Entry 5THA (X-ray diffraction, 1.80 A resolution); this record covers chain A.

Chain A:
Molecule: Gem-associated protein 5
Source organism: Homo sapiens
UniProt: Q8TEQ6 (GEMI5_HUMAN); residue numbers follow UniProt; this construct covers 1-739
Chain sequence (758 residues; row label = number of the first residue in the row; numbers below 1 keep their minus sign (Met-18 is residue -18)):
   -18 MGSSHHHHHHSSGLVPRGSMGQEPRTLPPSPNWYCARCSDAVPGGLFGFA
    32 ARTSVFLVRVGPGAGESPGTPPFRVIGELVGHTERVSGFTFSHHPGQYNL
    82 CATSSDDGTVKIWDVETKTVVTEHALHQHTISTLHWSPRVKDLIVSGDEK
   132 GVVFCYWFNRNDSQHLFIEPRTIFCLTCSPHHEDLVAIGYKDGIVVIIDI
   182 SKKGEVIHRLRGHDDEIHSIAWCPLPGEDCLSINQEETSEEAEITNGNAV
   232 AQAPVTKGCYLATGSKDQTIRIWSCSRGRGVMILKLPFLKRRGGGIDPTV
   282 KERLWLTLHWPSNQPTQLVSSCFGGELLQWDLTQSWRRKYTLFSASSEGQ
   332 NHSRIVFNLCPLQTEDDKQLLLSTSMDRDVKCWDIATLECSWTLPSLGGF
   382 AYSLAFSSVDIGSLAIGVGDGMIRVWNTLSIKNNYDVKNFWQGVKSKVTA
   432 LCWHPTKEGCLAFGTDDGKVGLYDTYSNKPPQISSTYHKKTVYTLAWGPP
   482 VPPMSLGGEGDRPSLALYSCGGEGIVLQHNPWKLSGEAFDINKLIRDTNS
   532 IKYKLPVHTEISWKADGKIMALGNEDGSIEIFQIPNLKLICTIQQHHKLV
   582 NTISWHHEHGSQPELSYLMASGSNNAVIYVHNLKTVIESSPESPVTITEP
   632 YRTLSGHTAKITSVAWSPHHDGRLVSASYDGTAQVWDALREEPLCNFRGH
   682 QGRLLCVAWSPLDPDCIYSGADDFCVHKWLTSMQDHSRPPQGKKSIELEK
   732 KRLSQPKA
Unresolved in the structure: -18 to 2, 210-238, 317, 488-494, 724-739
Differences from the reference sequence: initiating methionine (-18); expression tag (-17 to 0); variant Gln682 (Arg in Q8TEQ6)
Disulfide bonds: Cys240-Cys256
Residues lining bound ligands: diguanosine-5'-triphosphate (GP3): Tyr383, Tyr474, Thr475, Gly503, Thr540, Glu541, Leu580, Val581, Asn582, Lys641, Thr643, Tyr660, Arg684, Leu686
Swiss-Prot annotation at these positions:
  - region: Asn13 to Tyr15 (Interaction with U4 snRNA)
  - site: Arg33 (Interaction with U4 snRNA), Arg284 (Interaction with U4 snRNA), Arg335 (Interaction with U4 snRNA), Arg359 (Interaction with U4 snRNA), Phe381 (Interaction with U4 snRNA), Trp422 (Interaction with U4 snRNA), Lys426 (Interaction with U4 snRNA), Lys470 (Interaction with U4 snRNA), Tyr474 (Interaction with U4 snRNA and with the 7-methylguanosine cap of RNA molecules), Glu556 (Interaction with U4 snRNA), Lys579 (Interaction with U4 snRNA), Lys641 (Interaction with U4 snRNA and with the 7-methylguanosine cap of RNA molecules), Tyr660 (Interaction with U4 snRNA and with the 7-methylguanosine cap of RNA molecules), Arg684 (Interaction with U4 snRNA and with the 7-methylguanosine cap of RNA molecules)
  - modified residue: Ser48 (Phosphoserine), Thr51 (Phosphothreonine), Ser624 (Phosphoserine)
  - natural variant: Ser73 (S73P: In NEDCAM; uncertain significance), His105 (H105R: In NEDCAM; uncertain significance), His162 (H162R: In NEDCAM; uncertain significance), Asp210 (D210Y: In NEDCAM; uncertain significance), Val611 (V611M: In NEDCAM; uncertain significance), Gln682 (R682Q: this construct carries the variant), Asp704 (D704E: In NEDCAM; uncertain significance)
  - mutagenesis: Trp14 (W14A: Abolishes interaction with U4 snRNA. No effect on interaction with the isolated 7-methylguanosine cap that is normally part of RNA molecules. No effect on interaction with 80S ribosomes), Tyr15 (Y15A: Abolishes interaction with U4 snRNA. No effect on interaction with the isolated 7-methylguanosine cap that is normally part of RNA molecules. No effect on interaction with 80S ribosomes), Arg33 (R33A: Abolishes interaction with U4 snRNA), Glu197 (E197A: Abolishes interaction with U4 snRNA), Lys271 to Arg273 (No effect in interaction with U4 snRNA. No effect on interaction with SMN complex), Trp286 (W286A: Abolishes interaction with U4 snRNA. Abolishes interaction with the 7-methylguanosine cap of RNA molecules. No effect on interaction with SMN complex), His290 (H290A: No effect in interaction with U4 snRNA. No effect on interaction with SMN complex), Arg335 (R335E: Abolishes interaction with U4 snRNA), Arg359 (R359A: Abolishes interaction with U4 snRNA), Phe381 (F381A: Strongly decreases interaction with U4 snRNA. No effect on interaction with the isolated 7-methylguanosine cap that is normally part of RNA molecules. Abolishes interaction with 80S ribosomes ...), Trp422 (W422E: Abolishes interaction with U4 snRNA), Tyr474 (Y474A: Abolishes interaction with the isolated 7-methylguanosine cap that is normally part of RNA molecules), 3 further mutagenesis entries in UniProt
Reported in the primary citation:
  - binding site for diguanosine-5'-triphosphate: Lys641
  - mutagenesis - Y15A (7.5-fold), E197A (16.8-fold): decreased binding to 118AAUUUUUG125 RNA
  - mutagenesis - W14A, F381A: decreased binding to Sm site RNA
  - mutagenesis - W286A: decreased stability
  - mutagenesis - Y474A: unchanged binding to Sm site RNA
  - mutagenesis - F381A: unchanged binding to m7GpppG cap
  - mutagenesis - F381A/Y474A (Kd > 100 uM): decreased binding to U4 pre-snRNA
  - mutagenesis - Y474A, K641A: decreased binding to U1-tfs

In short:
Bound to chain A: diguanosine-5'-triphosphate. UniProt lists 17 mutagenesis sites. From the paper: a binding
site for diguanosine-5'-triphosphate at Lys641; Y15A and E197A reduce binding to 118AAUUUUUG125 RNA; 8
substitutions were tested in all.
Chain A is Gem-associated protein 5 (Homo sapiens); the structure, Gemin5 WD40 repeats in complex with a
guanosyl moiety, was determined by X-ray diffraction together with 5GXH, 5GXI, 5TEE and 5TEF from the same
study.
